Entry 8HAJ (electron microscopy, 4.80 A resolution (low resolution: residue-level contacts below are approximate; hydrogen-bond / salt-bridge calls are withheld)); this record covers chains A and J of the 11 polymer chains in the assembly.

Chain A:
Name: Histone H3.1
Organism: Homo sapiens
UniProtKB: P68431 (H31_HUMAN); residues 1-135 here correspond to UniProt positions 2-136 (UniProt number = residue number + 1)
Chain sequence (135 residues; numbered 1 to 135; the number before each row is that of its first residue):
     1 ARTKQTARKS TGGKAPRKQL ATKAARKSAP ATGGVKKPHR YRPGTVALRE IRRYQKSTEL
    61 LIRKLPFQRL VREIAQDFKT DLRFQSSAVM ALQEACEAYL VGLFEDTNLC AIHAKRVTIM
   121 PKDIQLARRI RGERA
Disordered / not traced: 1-35, 135
Curated features (UniProtKB/Swiss-Prot):
  - modified residue: Arg-2 (Asymmetric dimethylarginine), Thr-3 (Phosphothreonine), Lys-4 (Allysine), Gln-5 (5-glutamyl dopamine), Thr-6 (Phosphothreonine), Arg-8 (Citrulline), Lys-9 (N6,N6,N6-trimethyllysine), Ser-10 (ADP-ribosylserine), Thr-11 (Phosphothreonine), Lys-14 (N6-(2-hydroxyisobutyryl)lysine), Arg-17 (Asymmetric dimethylarginine), Lys-18 (N6-(2-hydroxyisobutyryl)lysine), Lys-23 (N6-(2-hydroxyisobutyryl)lysine), Arg-26 (Citrulline), Lys-27 (N6,N6,N6-trimethyllysine), Ser-28 (ADP-ribosylserine), Lys-36 (N6,N6,N6-trimethyllysine), Lys-37 (N6-methyllysine), Tyr-41 (Phosphotyrosine), Lys-56 (N6,N6,N6-trimethyllysine) and 8 more in UniProt
  - lipidation: Lys-18 (N6-decanoyllysine)

Chain J:
Molecule: 180-nt DNA strand
Organism: Homo sapiens
Sequence (180 nucleotides; row label = number of the first residue in the row):
     1 ATCCGTCCGT TACCGCCATC AATATCCACC TGCAGATTCT ACCAAAAGTG TATTTGGAAA
    61 CTGCTCCATC AAAAGGCATG TTCAGCTGAA TTCAGCTGAA CATGCCTTTT GATGGAGCAG
   121 TTTCCAAATA CACTTTTGGT AGAATCTGCA GGTGGATATT GATGGCGGTA ACGGACGGAT
Disordered / not traced: 1-7, 170-180

Chain A / chain J interface:
Pairs across the interface (19; chain A residue first):
  Arg-40(A) / DA100(J)
  Arg-40(A) / DC101(J)
  Tyr-41(A) / DA100(J)
  Tyr-41(A) / DC101(J)
  Arg-42(A) / DA100(J)
  Pro-43(A) / DA99(J)
  Pro-43(A) / DA100(J)
  Gly-44(A) / DA100(J)
  Val-46(A) / DA100(J)
  Ala-47(A) / DA100(J)
  Arg-49(A) / DT25(J)
  Arg-63(A) / DT109(J)
  Lys-64(A) / DT109(J)
  Leu-65(A) / DT108(J)
  Leu-65(A) / DT109(J)
  Pro-66(A) / DT108(J)
  Arg-69(A) / DT108(J)
  Asp-81(A) / DG117(J)
  Arg-83(A) / DA116(J)
Interface residues without a listed pair, chain A (18 interface residues in all): His-39, Thr-45, Lys-115
Interface residues without a listed pair, chain J (12 interface residues in all): DA24, DC26, DA89, DG115

In short:
18 residues of chain A face 12 of chain J across their interface.
Here chain A is Histone H3.1 and chain J is a 180-nt DNA strand, both from Homo sapiens. Entry 8HAJ (Cryo-EM
structure of the p300 catalytic core bound to the H4K12acK16ac nucleosome, class 2 (4.8 angstrom ...) was
determined by electron microscopy together with 8HAG, 8HAH, 8HAI, 8HAK, 8HAL, 8HAM and 8HAN from the same
study.
